PDB entry 9B7D | X-ray diffraction, 1.80 A resolution | chains B and D of the 4 polymer chains in the assembly

# Chain B (and D)
Molecule: Tad3
Notes: chain D of this document is another copy of the same molecule, construct and numbering; everything in this record applies to it too
Amino-acid sequence (194 residues; numbered 1 to 194; the number before each row is that of its first residue):
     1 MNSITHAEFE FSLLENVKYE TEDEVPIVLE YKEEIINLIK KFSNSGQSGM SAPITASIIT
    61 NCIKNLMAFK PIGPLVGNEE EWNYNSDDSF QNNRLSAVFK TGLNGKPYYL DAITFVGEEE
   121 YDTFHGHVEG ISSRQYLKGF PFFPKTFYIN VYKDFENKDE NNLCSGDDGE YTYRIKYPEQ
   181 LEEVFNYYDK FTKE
Not modelled in the structure: 1, 160-168, 193-194 (chain D: 193-194)

# How chain B and chain D interact
Pairs across the interface (65; chain B residue first):
  Ser3(B) with Phe69(D)
  His6(B) with Leu66(D); Phe69(D), hydrogen bond (side chain-backbone); Lys70(D); Arg94(D), hydrogen bond (side chain-backbone)
  Glu10(B) with Leu66(D); Pro71(D); Ile72(D), hydrogen bond (side chain-backbone); Arg94(D), salt bridge
  Phe11(B) with Leu66(D), hydrophobic
  Leu13(B) with Arg94(D)
  Leu14(B) with Ile72(D), hydrophobic
  Ile27(B) with Thr55(D)
  Val28(B) with Ile58(D), hydrophobic; Cys62(D), hydrophobic
  Glu30(B) with Lys41(D); Ser45(D)
  Tyr31(B) with Lys41(D); Phe42(D), hydrophobic; Ser45(D), hydrogen bond; Thr55(D); Ile59(D), hydrophobic
  Glu34(B) with Asn37(D); Leu38(D); Lys41(D)
  Asn37(B) with Glu34(D)
  Leu38(B) with Glu34(D); Ile63(D), hydrophobic; Met67(D), hydrophobic
  Ile39(B) with Leu66(D), hydrophobic; Met67(D), hydrophobic
  Lys41(B) with Glu30(D); Tyr31(D); Glu34(D)
  Phe42(B) with Tyr31(D); Met67(D), hydrophobic
  Ser45(B) with Glu30(D); Tyr31(D), hydrogen bond
  Thr55(B) with Tyr31(D)
  Ala56(B) with Lys64(D); Met67(D), hydrophobic
  Ser57(B) with Lys64(D)
  Ile58(B) with Ile27(D), hydrophobic; Val28(D), hydrophobic
  Ile59(B) with Tyr31(D)
  Thr60(B) with Ile63(D); Lys64(D), hydrogen bond
  Cys62(B) with Val28(D), hydrophobic
  Ile63(B) with Ile35(D), hydrophobic; Leu38(D), hydrophobic; Thr60(D)
  Leu66(B) with Phe11(D), hydrophobic; Ile35(D), hydrophobic
  Met67(B) with Leu38(D), hydrophobic; Ile39(D), hydrophobic; Phe42(D), hydrophobic; Ala56(D), hydrophobic
  Phe69(B) with His6(D), hydrogen bond (backbone-side chain)
  Lys70(B) with His6(D)
  Pro71(B) with Glu10(D)
  Ile72(B) with Glu10(D), hydrogen bond (backbone-side chain); Leu14(D), hydrophobic
  Arg94(B) with His6(D), hydrogen bond (backbone-side chain); Glu10(D), salt bridge; Leu13(D)
Other interface residues (no listed pair), chain B (38 interface residues in all): Ala7, Phe9, Ile35, Gln47, Lys64, Gly73
Other interface residues (no listed pair), chain D (36 interface residues in all): Ala7, Phe9, Gln47, Gly73

# Summary
The interface between chain B and chain D involves 38 residues on one side and 36 on the other, with 9
hydrogen bonds and 2 salt bridges. Polar pairs include Glu10(B)-Arg94(D), His6(B)-Phe69(D) and
His6(B)-Arg94(D).
Chain B and chain D are both Tad3; the structure, Structure of ThsB-Tad3 complex, was determined by X-ray
diffraction.
